1PIV - chains 1 and 3 of the 5 polymer chains in the assembly; structure by X-ray diffraction, 2.90 A resolution.

# Chain 1
Protein: Poliovirus type 3 (subunit VP1)
From: Poliovirus type 3 (strains P3/LEON/37 AND P3/LEON 12A[1]B)
UniProtKB: P03302 (POLG_POL3L); residues 2-302 here correspond to UniProt positions 577-877 (UniProt number = residue number + 575)
Amino-acid sequence (301 residues; each row starts with the number of its first residue):
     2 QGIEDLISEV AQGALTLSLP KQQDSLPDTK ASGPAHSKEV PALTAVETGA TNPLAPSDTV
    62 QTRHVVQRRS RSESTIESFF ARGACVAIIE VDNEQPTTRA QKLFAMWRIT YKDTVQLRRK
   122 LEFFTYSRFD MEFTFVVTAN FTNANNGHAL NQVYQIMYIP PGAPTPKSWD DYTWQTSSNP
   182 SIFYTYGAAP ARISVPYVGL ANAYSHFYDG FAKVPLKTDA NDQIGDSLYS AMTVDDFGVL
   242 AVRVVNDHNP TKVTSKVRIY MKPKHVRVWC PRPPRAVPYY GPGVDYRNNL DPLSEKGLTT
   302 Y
Not modelled in the structure: 2-23
Small-molecule neighbours: compound iv (W71; 5-(7-(4-(4,5-dihydro-2-oxazolyl)phenoxy)heptyl)-3-methyl isoxazole): Ile110, Tyr112, Phe130, Met132, Phe134, Phe136, Ile157, Tyr159, Pro181, Ser182, Ile183, Ile194, Val196, Val199, Tyr205, His207, Phe238, Leu241

# Chain 3
Protein: Poliovirus type 3 (subunit VP3)
From: Poliovirus type 3 (strains P3/LEON/37 AND P3/LEON 12A[1]B)
UniProtKB: P03302 (POLG_POL3L); residues 1-238 here correspond to UniProt positions 340-577 (UniProt number = residue number + 339)
Amino-acid sequence (238 residues; row label = number of the first residue in the row):
     1 GLPVLNTPGS NQYLTSDNHQ SPCAIPEFDV TPPIDIPGEV KNMMELAEID TMIPLNLEST
    61 KRNTMDMYRV TLSDSADLSQ PILCLSLSPA FDPRLSHTML GEVLNYYTHW AGSLKFTFLF
   121 CGSMMATGKI LVAYAPPGAQ PPTSRKEAML GTHVIWDLGL QSSCTMVVPW ISNVTYRQTT
   181 QDSFTEGGYI SMFYQTRIVV PLSTPKSMSM LGFVSACNDF SVRLLRDTTH ISQSALPQ
Not modelled in the structure: 236-238
Small-molecule neighbours: compound iv (W71; 5-(7-(4-(4,5-dihydro-2-oxazolyl)phenoxy)heptyl)-3-methyl isoxazole): Leu14, Ala24, Ile25

# How chain 1 and chain 3 interact
Pairs across the interface (177; chain 1 residue first):
  Leu27(1) - Asn218(3)
  Leu27(1) - Asp219(3)
  Leu27(1) - Phe220(3)
  Leu27(1) - Ser221(3)
  Pro28(1) - Asn218(3)
  Ala43(1) - Cys164(3)
  Ala43(1) - Thr165(3)  hydrogen bond (backbone-backbone)
  Leu44(1) - Ser163(3)
  Thr45(1) - Gln161(3)
  Thr45(1) - Ser162(3)
  Thr45(1) - Ser163(3)  hydrogen bond (backbone-backbone)
  Thr45(1) - Thr165(3)
  Ala46(1) - Ser162(3)
  Ala46(1) - Ser163(3)
  Val47(1) - Thr117(3)
  Val47(1) - Leu119(3)  hydrophobic
  Val47(1) - Ser163(3)  hydrogen bond (backbone-side chain)
  Glu48(1) - Leu119(3)
  Glu48(1) - Ser162(3)  hydrogen bond
  Thr52(1) - Glu48(3)
  Thr52(1) - Asp50(3)  hydrogen bond (side chain-backbone)
  Thr52(1) - Lys115(3)
  Thr52(1) - Ser215(3)
  Asn53(1) - Lys115(3)  hydrogen bond (backbone-side chain)
  Asn53(1) - Thr165(3)  hydrogen bond
  Leu55(1) - Lys115(3)
  Leu55(1) - Thr165(3)
  Leu55(1) - Val167(3)  hydrophobic
  Leu55(1) - Cys217(3)  hydrogen bond (backbone-side chain)
  Pro57(1) - Ser113(3)
  Pro57(1) - Val167(3)
  Pro57(1) - Pro169(3)  hydrophobic
  Thr60(1) - Val167(3)
  Val61(1) - Thr152(3)
  Val61(1) - Pro169(3)  hydrophobic
  Arg70(1) - Ala111(3)  hydrogen bond (side chain-backbone)
  Arg70(1) - Gly112(3)
  Arg70(1) - Tyr176(3)
  Arg70(1) - Asp219(3)  hydrogen bond (side chain-backbone)
  Arg70(1) - Ser221(3)  hydrogen bond
  Ser71(1) - Ser221(3)
  Arg72(1) - Asn42(3)  hydrogen bond (backbone-side chain)
  Arg72(1) - Met44(3)
  Arg72(1) - Glu48(3)  salt bridge
  Arg72(1) - Asn218(3)
  Arg72(1) - Phe220(3)  hydrogen bond (side chain-backbone)
  Glu74(1) - Tyr107(3)  hydrogen bond (backbone-side chain)
  Glu74(1) - Arg223(3)
  Glu74(1) - Leu224(3)  hydrogen bond (side chain-backbone)
  Glu74(1) - Leu225(3)  hydrogen bond (side chain-backbone)
  Ser75(1) - Asn42(3)  hydrogen bond
  Ser75(1) - Met43(3)  hydrogen bond (backbone-backbone)
  Ser75(1) - Met44(3)
  Ser75(1) - Tyr107(3)
  Thr76(1) - Lys41(3)
  Thr76(1) - Asn42(3)
  Ile77(1) - Val40(3)
  Ile77(1) - Lys41(3)  hydrogen bond (backbone-backbone)
  Ile77(1) - Asn42(3)
  Ile77(1) - Met43(3)  hydrophobic
  Ser79(1) - Leu225(3)
  Phe80(1) - Met43(3)  hydrophobic
  Phe80(1) - Tyr106(3)  hydrophobic
  Phe80(1) - Tyr107(3)
  Phe80(1) - Leu225(3)
  Arg83(1) - Thr15(3)
  Arg83(1) - Ser16(3)  hydrogen bond
  Arg83(1) - Leu225(3)
  Gly84(1) - Thr15(3)  hydrogen bond (backbone-backbone)
  Asp114(1) - Gln233(3)  hydrogen bond (backbone-side chain)
  Thr115(1) - Gln233(3)
  Val116(1) - Ser232(3)
  Val116(1) - Gln233(3)  hydrogen bond (backbone-side chain)
  Gln117(1) - Asp227(3)  hydrogen bond
  Arg120(1) - Glu102(3)  salt bridge
  Arg120(1) - Tyr106(3)  hydrogen bond
  Arg120(1) - Thr228(3)
  Arg120(1) - His230(3)
  Arg120(1) - Ile231(3)
  Lys121(1) - Tyr106(3)
  Phe124(1) - Tyr106(3)  hydrophobic
  Phe125(1) - Val40(3)  hydrophobic
  Phe125(1) - Met43(3)  hydrophobic
  Arg129(1) - Val30(3)
  Arg129(1) - Thr31(3)  hydrogen bond (side chain-backbone)
  Arg129(1) - Pro32(3)  hydrogen bond (side chain-backbone)
  Arg129(1) - Pro33(3)
  Glu133(1) - His19(3)
  Thr135(1) - Tyr13(3)
  Val137(1) - Tyr13(3)  hydrophobic
  Pro181(1) - Ala24(3)
  Ala190(1) - Asn11(3)
  Pro191(1) - Tyr13(3)  hydrophobic
  Arg193(1) - Tyr13(3)
  Arg193(1) - Asp17(3)  salt bridge
  Arg193(1) - Ser21(3)
  Arg193(1) - Pro22(3)
  Ile194(1) - Ser21(3)
  Ile194(1) - Pro22(3)
  Ile194(1) - Ala24(3)  hydrophobic
  Ser195(1) - Ser21(3)  hydrogen bond
  Ser195(1) - Pro22(3)  hydrogen bond (backbone-backbone)
  Ser195(1) - Cys23(3)
  Ser195(1) - Ala24(3)  hydrogen bond (backbone-backbone)
  Pro197(1) - Cys23(3)
  Pro197(1) - Ile25(3)
  Pro197(1) - Phe28(3)  hydrophobic
  Pro197(1) - Val30(3)  hydrophobic
  Tyr198(1) - Phe28(3)
  Tyr198(1) - Val30(3)
  Tyr198(1) - Thr31(3)
  Val199(1) - Phe28(3)  hydrophobic
  Gly200(1) - Thr31(3)  hydrogen bond (backbone-side chain)
  Ala202(1) - Thr31(3)
  Asn203(1) - Thr31(3)
  Asn203(1) - Pro32(3)  hydrogen bond (side chain-backbone)
  Asn203(1) - Ile34(3)
  Ala204(1) - Ile36(3)  hydrophobic
  Tyr261(1) - Tyr13(3)
  Lys263(1) - Asp17(3)  hydrogen bond (side chain-backbone)
  Arg268(1) - Pro33(3)
  Arg268(1) - Glu39(3)  salt bridge
  Val269(1) - Glu39(3)
  Val269(1) - Val40(3)  hydrogen bond (backbone-backbone)
  Trp270(1) - Ile36(3)  hydrogen bond (side chain-backbone)
  Trp270(1) - Pro37(3)
  Trp270(1) - Gly38(3)
  Trp270(1) - Glu39(3)
  Cys271(1) - Pro37(3)  hydrogen bond (side chain-backbone)
  Cys271(1) - Gly38(3)  hydrogen bond (backbone-backbone)
  Pro272(1) - Gly38(3)
  Pro272(1) - Val40(3)  hydrophobic
  Pro272(1) - Leu46(3)  hydrophobic
  Arg273(1) - Met99(3)
  Pro274(1) - Met99(3)  hydrophobic
  Pro275(1) - Met99(3)
  Pro275(1) - Glu102(3)
  Asp292(1) - Asn63(3)  hydrogen bond (backbone-side chain)
  Pro293(1) - Asn63(3)
  Leu294(1) - Leu57(3)  hydrophobic
  Leu294(1) - Arg62(3)  hydrogen bond (backbone-side chain)
  Leu294(1) - Asn63(3)  hydrogen bond (backbone-side chain)
  Leu294(1) - Met67(3)  hydrophobic
  Leu294(1) - Pro93(3)
  Ser295(1) - Leu57(3)
  Ser295(1) - Arg62(3)
  Glu296(1) - Leu57(3)
  Glu296(1) - Ser59(3)  hydrogen bond
  Glu296(1) - Arg62(3)
  Lys297(1) - Leu57(3)  hydrogen bond (backbone-backbone)
  Lys297(1) - Glu58(3)  hydrogen bond (backbone-backbone)
  Lys297(1) - Pro93(3)
  Lys297(1) - Arg94(3)
  Gly298(1) - Glu58(3)
  Gly298(1) - Arg94(3)
  Leu299(1) - Leu55(3)
  Leu299(1) - Glu58(3)  hydrogen bond (backbone-side chain)
  Leu299(1) - Ile82(3)
  Leu299(1) - Leu83(3)
  Leu299(1) - Cys84(3)  hydrogen bond (backbone-backbone)
  Leu299(1) - Arg94(3)
  Thr300(1) - Pro81(3)
  Thr300(1) - Ile82(3)
  Thr300(1) - Leu83(3)
  Thr300(1) - Cys84(3)
  Thr301(1) - Cys84(3)
  Thr301(1) - Arg94(3)  hydrogen bond (backbone-side chain)
  Tyr302(1) - Cys84(3)
  Tyr302(1) - Leu85(3)
  Tyr302(1) - Ser86(3)  hydrogen bond (backbone-side chain)
  Tyr302(1) - Asp92(3)
  Tyr302(1) - Arg94(3)  hydrogen bond (backbone-side chain)
  Tyr302(1) - Pro141(3)  hydrophobic
  Tyr302(1) - Pro142(3)  hydrogen bond (side chain-backbone)
  Tyr302(1) - Tyr189(3)  hydrophobic
  Tyr302(1) - Ile190(3)
  Tyr302(1) - Ser191(3)
Other interface residues (no listed pair), chain 1 (81 interface residues in all): Ala56, Ala82, Tyr127, Tyr159, Val196, Lys265, Arg276, Val278, Tyr280, Leu291
Other interface residues (no listed pair), chain 3 (97 interface residues in all): Asn18, Ile49, Pro54, Asn56, Val70, His97, Val103, Trp156, Asp157, Trp170, Thr175, Phe213, Val222

# In short
81 residues of chain 1 face 97 of chain 3 across their interface; the contacts include 49 hydrogen bonds and 4
salt bridges. Polar contacts include Arg72(1)-Glu48(3), Arg120(1)-Glu102(3) and Arg193(1)-Asp17(3). Compound
iv is bound between chain 1 and chain 3.
Chain 1 is Poliovirus type 3 (subunit VP1) and chain 3 is Poliovirus type 3 (subunit VP3), both from
Poliovirus type 3 (strains P3/LEON/37 AND P3/LEON 12A[1]B); the structure, Binding of the antiviral drug
WIN51711 to the sabin strain of type 3 poliovirus: structural comparison ..., was determined by X-ray
diffraction.
